Entry 7UNK (electron microscopy, 3.45 A resolution); this record covers chains A and E of the 4 polymer chains in the assembly.

[Chain A]
Name: Importin-4
Organism: Homo sapiens
UniProt: Q8TEX9 (IPO4_HUMAN); residue numbers follow UniProt; this construct covers 1-1081
Chain sequence (1081 residues; numbered 1 to 1081; the number before each row is that of its first residue):
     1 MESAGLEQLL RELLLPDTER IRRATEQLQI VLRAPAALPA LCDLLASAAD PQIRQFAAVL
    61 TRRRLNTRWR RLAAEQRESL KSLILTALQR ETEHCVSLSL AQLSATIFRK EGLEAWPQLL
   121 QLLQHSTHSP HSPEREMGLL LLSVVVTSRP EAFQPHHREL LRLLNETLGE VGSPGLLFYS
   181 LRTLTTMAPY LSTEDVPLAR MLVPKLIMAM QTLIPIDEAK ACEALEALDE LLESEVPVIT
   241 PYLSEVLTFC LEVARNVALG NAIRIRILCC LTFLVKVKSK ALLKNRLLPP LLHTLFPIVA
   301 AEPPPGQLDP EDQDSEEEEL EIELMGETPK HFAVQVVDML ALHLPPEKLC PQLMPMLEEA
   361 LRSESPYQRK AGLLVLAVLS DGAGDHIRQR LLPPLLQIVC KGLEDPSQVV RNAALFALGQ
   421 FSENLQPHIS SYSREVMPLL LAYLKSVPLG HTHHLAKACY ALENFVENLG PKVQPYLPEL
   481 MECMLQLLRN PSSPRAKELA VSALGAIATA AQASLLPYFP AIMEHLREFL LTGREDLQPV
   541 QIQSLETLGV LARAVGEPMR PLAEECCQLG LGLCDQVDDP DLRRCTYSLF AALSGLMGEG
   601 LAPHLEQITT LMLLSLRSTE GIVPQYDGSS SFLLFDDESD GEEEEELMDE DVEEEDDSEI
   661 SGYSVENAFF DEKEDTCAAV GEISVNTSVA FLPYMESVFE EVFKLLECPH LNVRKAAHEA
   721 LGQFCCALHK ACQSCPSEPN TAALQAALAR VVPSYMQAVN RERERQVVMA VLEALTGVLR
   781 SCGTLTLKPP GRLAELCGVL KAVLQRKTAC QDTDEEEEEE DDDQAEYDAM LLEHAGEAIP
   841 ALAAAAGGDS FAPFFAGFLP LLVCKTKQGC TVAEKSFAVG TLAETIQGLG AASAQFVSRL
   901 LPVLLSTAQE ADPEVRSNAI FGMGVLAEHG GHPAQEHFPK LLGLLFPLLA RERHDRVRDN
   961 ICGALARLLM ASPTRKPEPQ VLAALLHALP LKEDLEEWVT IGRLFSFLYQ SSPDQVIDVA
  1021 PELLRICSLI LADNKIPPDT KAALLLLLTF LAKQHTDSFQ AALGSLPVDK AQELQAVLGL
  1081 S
Disordered / not traced: 1-9, 35-39, 316-325, 978-979, 1009-1013, 1079-1081
Curated features (UniProtKB/Swiss-Prot):
  - modified residue: M1 (N-acetylmethionine)

[Chain E]
Name: Histone H4
Organism: Xenopus laevis
UniProt: P62799 (H4_XENLA); residues 0-102 here correspond to UniProt positions 1-103 (UniProt number = residue number + 1)
Chain sequence (103 residues; row label = number of the first residue in the row; numbering starts at 0):
     0 MSGRGKGGKG LGKGGAKRHR KVLRDNIQGI TKPAIRRLAR RGGVKRISGL IYEETRGVLK
    60 VFLENVIRDA VTYTEHAKRK TVTAMDVVYA LKRQGRTLYG FGG
Disordered / not traced: 0-27, 102
Curated features (UniProtKB/Swiss-Prot):
  - DNA-binding region: K16 to K20
  - modified residue: S1 (N-acetylserine), R3 (Asymmetric dimethylarginine), K5 (N6-(2-hydroxyisobutyryl)lysine), K8 (N6-(2-hydroxyisobutyryl)lysine), K12 (N6-(2-hydroxyisobutyryl)lysine), K16 (N6-(2-hydroxyisobutyryl)lysine), K20 (N6,N6,N6-trimethyllysine), K31 (N6-(2-hydroxyisobutyryl)lysine), K44 (N6-(2-hydroxyisobutyryl)lysine), S47 (Phosphoserine), Y51 (Phosphotyrosine), K59 (N6-(2-hydroxyisobutyryl)lysine), K77 (N6-(2-hydroxyisobutyryl)lysine), K79 (N6-(2-hydroxyisobutyryl)lysine), Y88 (Phosphotyrosine), K91 (N6-(2-hydroxyisobutyryl)lysine)
  - cross-link (Glycyl lysine isopeptide (Lys-Gly)): K31 (interchain with G-Cter in UFM1), K91 (interchain with G-Cter in ubiquitin)
From the paper describing this entry:
  - post-translational modification sites: K5 (citing earlier work)

[Chain A / chain E interface]
Residue-residue contacts (26; chain A residue first):
  D575(A) - T82(E)
  E606(A) - Y88(E)
  Q607(A) - M84(E)
  T610(A) - M84(E)
  L614(A) - A83(E)  hydrophobic
  D636(A) - K31(E)
  D637(A) - K31(E)
  S639(A) - G48(E)
  D640(A) - L49(E)
  G641(A) - I46(E)
  G641(A) - S47(E)
  G641(A) - G48(E)  hydrogen bond (backbone-backbone)
  E642(A) - R45(E)  salt bridge
  E642(A) - I46(E)
  E643(A) - R45(E)
  E643(A) - I46(E)  hydrogen bond (backbone-backbone)
  E643(A) - Y51(E)  hydrogen bond
  E644(A) - R45(E)  salt bridge
  E645(A) - R35(E)  salt bridge
  E646(A) - R35(E)
  E646(A) - R39(E)
  E646(A) - K44(E)
  E646(A) - I46(E)
  D649(A) - R39(E)  salt bridge
  E653(A) - R35(E)  salt bridge
  E654(A) - R36(E)  salt bridge
Other interface residues (no listed pair), chain A (19 interface residues in all): M648
Other interface residues (no listed pair), chain E (19 interface residues in all): P32, R78, V87, K91
From the paper, about this interface:
  - interface residues, chain A: D636(A)

[Summary]
The chain A/chain E interface involves 19 residues from each chain, with 3 hydrogen bonds and 6 salt bridges.
Among the polar pairs are E642(A)-R45(E), E644(A)-R45(E) and E645(A)-R35(E). Curated annotation (UniProt)
lists a DNA-binding region on chain E. From the paper: the interface residue D636(A); a modification site at
K5(E).
Here chain A is Importin-4 (Homo sapiens) and chain E is Histone H4 (Xenopus laevis). Entry 7UNK (Structure of
Importin-4 bound to the H3-H4-ASF1 histone-histone chaperone complex) was determined by electron microscopy,
deposited together with 8DYO.
